PDB entry 1I8G | solution NMR | chains A and B

Chain A:
Name: M-phase inducer phosphatase 3
Notes: EC 3.1.3.48
Reference sequence: P30311 (MPIP3_XENLA); residues 1-10 here correspond to UniProt positions 63-72 (UniProt number = residue number + 62)
Chain sequence (10 residues; numbered 1 to 10; the number before each row is that of its first residue):
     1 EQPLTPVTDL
Modified / non-standard residues: Thr5 (phosphothreonine; TPO)
Construct notes: modified residue (5)

Chain B:
Name: Peptidyl-prolyl cis-trans isomerase nima-interacting 1
Notes: EC 5.2.1.8; fragment: ww domain (residues 6-44)
Reference sequence: Q13526 (PIN1_HUMAN); residues 1-39 here correspond to UniProt positions 6-44 (UniProt number = residue number + 5)
Chain sequence (39 residues; numbered 1 to 39; the number before each row is that of its first residue):
     1 KLPPGWEKRM SRSSGRVYYF NHITNASQWE RPSGNSSSG
Curated features (UniProtKB/Swiss-Prot):
  - modified residue: Ser38 (Phosphoserine)

Interface between chain A and chain B:
Contacting residue pairs - 12 pairs, chain A then chain B:
  Pro3(A) - Arg12(B)
  Leu4(A) - Ser11(B)
  Leu4(A) - Arg12(B)
  Thr5(A) - Ser11(B)
  Thr5(A) - Arg12(B)
  Thr5(A) - Arg16(B)
  Thr5(A) - Trp29(B)
  Pro6(A) - Tyr18(B)
  Pro6(A) - Ser27(B)
  Pro6(A) - Trp29(B)
  Val7(A) - Trp29(B)
  Val7(A) - Glu30(B)
Other interface residues (no listed pair), chain B (9 interface residues in all): Gly15, Gln28

Summary:
Chain A and chain B form an interface of 5 and 9 residues respectively.
Chain A is M-phase inducer phosphatase 3 and chain B is Peptidyl-prolyl cis-trans isomerase nima-interacting
1; the structure, Solution structure of PIN1 ww domain complexed with CDC25 phosphothreonine peptide, was
determined by solution NMR, deposited together with 1I8H.
